PDB entry 7MEI | electron microscopy, 3.54 A resolution | chains N and B of the 30 polymer chains in the assembly

== Chain N ==
Molecule: 74-nt DNA strand
Sequence (74 nucleotides; each row starts with the number of its first residue; note: 1 number in that range is skipped by the numbering (no residue carries it; nothing is unmodelled there); numbers below 1 keep their minus sign (DC-9 is residue -9)):
    -9 CACTAGTGC
     1 CTAAAAAAAATTTATAGTGCAAAAAAACCAAAAAAAAAAATTCTCCTTCG
    51 AGTGCTTATCGGTAA

== Chain B ==
Molecule: DNA-directed RNA polymerase subunit beta
Organism: Saccharomyces cerevisiae
Notes: EC 2.7.7.6
UniProtKB: A0A6A5Q4H2 (A0A6A5Q4H2_YEASX); numbering as in UniProt (aligned over 1-1224)
Amino-acid sequence (1224 residues; numbered 1 to 1224; the number before each row is that of its first residue):
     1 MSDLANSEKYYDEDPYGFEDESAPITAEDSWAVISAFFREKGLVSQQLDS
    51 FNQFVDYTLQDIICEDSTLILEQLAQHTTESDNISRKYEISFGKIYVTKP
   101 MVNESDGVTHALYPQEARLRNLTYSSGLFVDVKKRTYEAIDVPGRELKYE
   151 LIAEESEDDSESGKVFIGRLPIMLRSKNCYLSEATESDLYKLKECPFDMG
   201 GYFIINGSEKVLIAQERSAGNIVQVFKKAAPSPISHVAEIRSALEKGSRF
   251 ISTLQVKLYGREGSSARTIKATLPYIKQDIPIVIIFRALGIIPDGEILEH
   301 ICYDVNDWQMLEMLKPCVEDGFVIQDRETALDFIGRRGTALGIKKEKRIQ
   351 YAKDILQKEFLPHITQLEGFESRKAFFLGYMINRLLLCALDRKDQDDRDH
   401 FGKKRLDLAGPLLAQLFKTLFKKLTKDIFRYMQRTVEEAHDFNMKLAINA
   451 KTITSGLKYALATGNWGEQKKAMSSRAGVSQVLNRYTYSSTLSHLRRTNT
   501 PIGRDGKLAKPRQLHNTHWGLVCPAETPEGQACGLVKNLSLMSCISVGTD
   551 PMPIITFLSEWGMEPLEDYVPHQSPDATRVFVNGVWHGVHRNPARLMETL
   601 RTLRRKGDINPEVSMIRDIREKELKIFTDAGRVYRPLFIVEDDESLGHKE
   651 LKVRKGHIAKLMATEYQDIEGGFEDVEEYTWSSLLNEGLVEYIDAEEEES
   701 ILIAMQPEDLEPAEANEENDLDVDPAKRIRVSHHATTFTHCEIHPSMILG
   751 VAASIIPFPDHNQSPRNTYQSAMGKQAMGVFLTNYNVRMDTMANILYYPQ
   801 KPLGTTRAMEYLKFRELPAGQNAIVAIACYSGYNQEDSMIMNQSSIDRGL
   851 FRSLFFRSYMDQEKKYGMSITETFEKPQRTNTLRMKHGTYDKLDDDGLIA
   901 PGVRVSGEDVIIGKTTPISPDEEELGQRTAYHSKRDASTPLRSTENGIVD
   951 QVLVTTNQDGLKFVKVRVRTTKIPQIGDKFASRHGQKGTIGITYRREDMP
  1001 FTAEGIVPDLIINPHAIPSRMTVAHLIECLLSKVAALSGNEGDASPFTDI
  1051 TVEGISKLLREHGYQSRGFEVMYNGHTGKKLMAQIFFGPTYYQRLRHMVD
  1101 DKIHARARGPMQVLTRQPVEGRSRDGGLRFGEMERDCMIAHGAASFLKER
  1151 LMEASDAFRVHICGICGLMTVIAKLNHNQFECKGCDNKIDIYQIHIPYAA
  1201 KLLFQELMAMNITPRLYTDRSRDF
Not modelled in the structure: 1-19, 134-135, 151-158, 262-263, 669-677, 714-725, 731-734, 1213, 1224
Bound ions: Zn2+: Cys1163, Cys1166, Cys1182

== Chain N / chain B interface ==
Residue-residue contacts (14; chain N residue first):
  DT-3(N) - Gly867(B)  phosphate contact
  DT-3(N) - Met868(B)  hydrogen bond to the phosphate
  DT-3(N) - Ser869(B)  hydrogen bond to the phosphate
  DA5(N) - Arg430(B)  salt bridge to the phosphate
  DA6(N) - Lys426(B)  sugar contact
  DA8(N) - Ser248(B)  hydrogen bond to the phosphate
  DA9(N) - Ile251(B)  sugar contact
  DA9(N) - Tyr275(B)  hydrogen bond to the phosphate
  DT11(N) - Arg249(B)  sugar contact
  DT11(N) - Ile251(B)  phosphate contact
  DT12(N) - Arg241(B)  salt bridge to the phosphate
  DT13(N) - Arg398(B)  salt bridge to the phosphate
  DT13(N) - Ile502(B)  sugar contact
  DT13(N) - Gly503(B)  base contact
Also at the interface, not in a pair above, chain N (9 interface residues in all): DA10
Also at the interface, not in a pair above, chain B (14 interface residues in all): Ser474

== Summary ==
9 residues of chain N face 14 of chain B across their interface, with 4 hydrogen bonds and 3 salt bridges.
Polar contacts include DT-3(N)-Met868(B), DT-3(N)-Ser869(B) and DA8(N)-Ser248(B). Cys1163(B), Cys1166(B) and
Cys1182(B) coordinate Zn2+.
Here chain N is a 74-nt DNA strand and chain B is DNA-directed RNA polymerase subunit beta (Saccharomyces
cerevisiae). Entry 7MEI (Composite structure of EC+EC) was determined by electron microscopy together with
7MK9, 7MKA, 7ML0, 7ML1, 7ML2, 7ML3 and 7ML4 from the same study.
